PDB entry 4ABO | electron microscopy, 8.60 A resolution (very low resolution: no residue pairs are listed; an interface is given only as per-side residue counts) | chains B and C of the 9 polymer chains in the assembly

[Chain B]
Name: Tubulin alpha-1A chain
From: Sus scrofa
Notes: EC 3.6.5.6
Sequence (451 residues; each row starts with the number of its first residue):
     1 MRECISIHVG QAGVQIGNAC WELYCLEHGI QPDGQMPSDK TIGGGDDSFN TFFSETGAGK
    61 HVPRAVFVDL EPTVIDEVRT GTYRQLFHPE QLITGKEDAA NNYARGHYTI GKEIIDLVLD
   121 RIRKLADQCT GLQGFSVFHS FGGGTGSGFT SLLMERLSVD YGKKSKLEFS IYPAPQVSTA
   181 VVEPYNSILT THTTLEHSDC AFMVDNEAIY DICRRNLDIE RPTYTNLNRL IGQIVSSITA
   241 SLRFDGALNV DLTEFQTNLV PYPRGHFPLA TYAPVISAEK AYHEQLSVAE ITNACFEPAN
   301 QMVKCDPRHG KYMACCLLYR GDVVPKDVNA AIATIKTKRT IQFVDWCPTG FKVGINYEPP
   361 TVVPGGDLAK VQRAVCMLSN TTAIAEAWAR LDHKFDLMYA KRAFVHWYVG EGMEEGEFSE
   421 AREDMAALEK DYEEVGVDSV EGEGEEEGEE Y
Unresolved in the structure: 1, 38-46, 440-451
Ligand contacts: GTP (guanosine-5'-triphosphate): Gly10, Gln11, Ala12, Gln15, Ile16, Asp69, Glu71, Ala99, Ala100, Asn101, Ser140, Gly142, Gly143, Gly144, Thr145, Gly146, Ile171, Thr179, Glu183, Asn206, Tyr224, Leu227, Asn228

[Chain C]
Name: Tubulin beta chain
From: Sus scrofa
Notes: EC 3.6.5.6
Sequence (445 residues; numbered 1 to 455; 10 numbers in that range are skipped by the numbering (no residue carries them; nothing is unmodelled there); the number before each row is that of its first residue):
     1 MREIVHIQAG QCGNQIGAKF WEVISDEHGI DPTGSYHGDS DLQL
    47 ERINVYYNEA AGNKYVPRAI LVDLEPGTMD SVRSGPFGQI FRPDNFVFGQ SGAGNNWAKG
   107 HYTEGAELVD SVLDVVRKES ESCDCLQGFQ LTHSLGGGTG SGMGTLLISK IREEYPDRIM
   167 NTFSVVPSPK VSDTVVEPYN ATLSVHQLVE NTDETYCIDN EALYDICFRT LKLTTPTYGD
   227 LNHLVSATMS GVTTCLRFPG QLNADLRKLA VNMVPFPRLH FFMPGFAPLT SRGSQQYRAL
   287 TVPELTQQMF DAKNMMAACD PRHGRYLTVA AVFRGRMSMK EVDEQMLNVQ NKNSSYFVEW
   347 IPNNVKTAVC DIPP
   369 RGLKMSATFI GNSTAIQELF KRISEQFTAM FRRKAFLHWY TGEGMDEMEF TEAESNMNDL
   429 VSEYQQYQDA TADEQGEFEE EGEEDEA
Unresolved in the structure: 1, 438-455
Ligand contacts:
  - GTP-gamma-S (GSP; 5'-guanosine-diphosphate-monothiophosphate): Gly10, Gln11, Cys12, Gln15, Ile16, Asp69, Glu71, Ala99, Gly100, Asn101, Ser140, Gly142, Gly143, Gly144, Thr145, Gly146, Val171, Asp179, Glu183, Asn206, Tyr224, Asn228
  - GTP (guanosine-5'-triphosphate): Gln247, Leu248, Lys254

[Chain B / chain C interface]
At this resolution (9 A) residue pairs are not listed: 37 residues of chain B and 36 of chain C lie at the interface.

[Overview]
37 residues of chain B face 36 of chain C across their interface. Chain B binds GTP. Chain C binds GTP-gamma-S
and GTP.
Here chain B is Tubulin alpha-1A chain and chain C is Tubulin beta chain, both from Sus scrofa. Entry 4ABO
(Mal3 CH domain homology model and mammalian tubulin (2XRP) docked into the 8.6-Angstrom cryo-EM map of ...)
was determined by electron microscopy.
